PDB entry 7BZO | electron microscopy, 3.20 A resolution | chains B and C of the 4 polymer chains in the assembly

Chain B:
Molecule: Capsid protein VP2
Source organism: Coxsackievirus A10
UniProtKB: G0YPI2 (G0YPI2_9ENTO); residues 1-255 here correspond to UniProt positions 70-324 (UniProt number = residue number + 69)
Chain sequence (255 residues; numbered 1 to 255; the number before each row is that of its first residue):
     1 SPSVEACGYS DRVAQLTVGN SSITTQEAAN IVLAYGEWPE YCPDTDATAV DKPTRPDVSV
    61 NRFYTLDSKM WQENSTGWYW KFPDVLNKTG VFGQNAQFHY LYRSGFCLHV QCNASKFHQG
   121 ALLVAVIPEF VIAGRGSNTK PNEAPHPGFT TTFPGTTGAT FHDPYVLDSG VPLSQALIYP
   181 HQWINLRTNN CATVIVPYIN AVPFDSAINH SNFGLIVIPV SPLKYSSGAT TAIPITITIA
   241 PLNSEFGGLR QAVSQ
Disordered / not traced: 1-9

Chain C:
Molecule: Capsid protein VP3
Source organism: Coxsackievirus A10
UniProtKB: G0YPI2 (G0YPI2_9ENTO); residues 1-240 here correspond to UniProt positions 325-564 (UniProt number = residue number + 324)
Chain sequence (240 residues; each row starts with the number of its first residue):
     1 GIPAELRPGT NQFLTTDDDT AAPILPGFTP TPTIHIPGEV HSLLELCRVE TILEVNNTTE
    61 ATGLTRLLIP VSSQNKADEL CAAFMVDPGR IGPWQSTLVG QICRYYTQWS GSLKVTFMFT
   121 GSFMATGKML VAYSPPGSAQ PANRETAMLG THVIWDFGLQ SSVSLVIPWI SNTHFRTAKT
   181 GGNYDYYTAG VVTLWYQTNY VVPPETPGEA YIIAMGAAQD NFTLKICKDT DEVTQQAVLQ
Disordered / not traced: 240

How chain B and chain C interact:
Contacting residue pairs (61):
  Asp46(B) - Ile34(C)
  Asp46(B) - His35(C)
  Lys116(B) - Ser122(C)  hydrogen bond (backbone-side chain)
  Lys116(B) - Phe123(C)
  Lys116(B) - Met124(C)
  Phe117(B) - Ser122(C)
  Phe117(B) - Met124(C)  hydrophobic
  Phe117(B) - Glu205(C)
  Phe117(B) - Thr206(C)
  Phe117(B) - Pro207(C)
  His118(B) - Ser122(C)
  Gln119(B) - Gly121(C)
  Gln119(B) - Ser122(C)  hydrogen bond (side chain-backbone)
  Gln119(B) - Pro207(C)
  Gln119(B) - Glu209(C)  hydrogen bond (side chain-backbone)
  Gln119(B) - Ala210(C)
  Tyr165(B) - Glu54(C)  hydrogen bond
  Tyr165(B) - Gly63(C)
  Leu173(B) - Leu64(C)  hydrophobic
  Ser174(B) - Thr51(C)
  Ser174(B) - Ile52(C)
  Ser174(B) - Leu67(C)
  Ser174(B) - Ser96(C)
  Gln175(B) - Thr51(C)
  Gln175(B) - Ser96(C)
  Gln175(B) - Thr97(C)  hydrogen bond (side chain-backbone)
  Gln175(B) - Leu98(C)
  Gln175(B) - Gln101(C)
  Leu177(B) - Val49(C)
  Leu177(B) - Glu50(C)
  Leu177(B) - Thr51(C)
  Leu177(B) - Ile52(C)  hydrophobic
  Leu177(B) - Met215(C)  hydrophobic
  Ile178(B) - Leu46(C)  hydrophobic
  Trp183(B) - Ile52(C)  hydrophobic
  Trp183(B) - Met118(C)  hydrophobic
  Trp183(B) - Ile213(C)  hydrophobic
  Asn185(B) - Phe119(C)  hydrogen bond (side chain-backbone)
  Arg187(B) - Phe119(C)
  Arg187(B) - Gly121(C)
  Arg187(B) - Ser122(C)  hydrogen bond (side chain-backbone)
  Arg187(B) - Phe123(C)
  Arg187(B) - Gly158(C)  hydrogen bond (side chain-backbone)
  Tyr198(B) - Pro37(C)
  Asn200(B) - Ile34(C)
  Asn200(B) - Ile36(C)
  Ala201(B) - Ile34(C)
  Ala201(B) - Ile36(C)  hydrophobic
  Val202(B) - Ile34(C)
  Pro219(B) - Leu64(C)
  Val220(B) - Leu68(C)
  Ser221(B) - Leu68(C)
  Ser221(B) - Thr120(C)  hydrogen bond
  Ser221(B) - Tyr211(C)
  Lys224(B) - Glu209(C)
  Lys224(B) - Tyr211(C)
  Tyr225(B) - Pro207(C)  hydrophobic
  Ser226(B) - Glu205(C)  hydrogen bond (side chain-backbone)
  Ser226(B) - Thr206(C)  hydrogen bond (side chain-backbone)
  Ser226(B) - Pro207(C)
  Ser227(B) - Glu205(C)
Other interface residues (no listed pair), chain B (35 interface residues in all): Tyr35, Glu37, Gly120, Ala121, Thr188, Pro197, Ile199, Pro203, Ile218, Pro222
Other interface residues (no listed pair), chain C (41 interface residues in all): Thr33, Gly38, Arg66, Ala125, Leu159, Ser161, Pro204

Overview:
Chain B and chain C form an interface of 35 and 41 residues respectively, with 11 hydrogen bonds. Polar pairs
include Lys116(B)-Ser122(C), Gln119(B)-Ser122(C) and Gln119(B)-Glu209(C).
Chain B is Capsid protein VP2 and chain C is Capsid protein VP3, both from Coxsackievirus A10; the structure,
Cryo-EM structure of mature Coxsackievirus A10 at pH 5.5, was determined by electron microscopy, deposited
together with 7BZN, 7BZT, 7BZU, 7C4T, 7C4W, 7C4Y and 7C4Z.
